Entry 4HUO (X-ray diffraction, 1.52 A resolution); this record covers chain X.

[Chain X]
Protein: Ricin
From: Ricinus communis
Notes: EC 3.2.2.22
UniProt: P02879 (RICI_RICCO); residues 1-267 here correspond to UniProt positions 36-302 (UniProt number = residue number + 35)
Chain sequence (267 residues; numbered 1 to 267; the number before each row is that of its first residue):
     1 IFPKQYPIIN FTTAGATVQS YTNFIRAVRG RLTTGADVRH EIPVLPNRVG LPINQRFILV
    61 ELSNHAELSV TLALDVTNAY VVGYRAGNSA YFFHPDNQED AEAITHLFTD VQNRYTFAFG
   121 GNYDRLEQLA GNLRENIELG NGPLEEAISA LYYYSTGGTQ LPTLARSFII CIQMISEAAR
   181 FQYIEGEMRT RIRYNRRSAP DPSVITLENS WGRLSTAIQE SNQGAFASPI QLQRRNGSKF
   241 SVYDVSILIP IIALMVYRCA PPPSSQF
Unresolved in the structure: 1-4
Residues lining bound ligands: RS8 (N-[(2-amino-4-oxo-1,4-dihydropteridin-7-yl)carbonyl]glycyl-L-phenylalanine): N78, A79, Y80, V81, F93, G121, N122, Y123, I172, S176, E177, R180, E208, N209, W211, G212, R258
From the paper describing this entry:
  - binding site for RS8: Y80, V81, G121, E177, W211
  - conformationally variable residues (side-chain flip): Y80
  - catalytic residues: R180 (citing earlier work)

[In short]
Bound to chain X: compound RS8. From the paper: the catalytic residue R180; a binding site for RS8 at Y80, V81
and G121 among others.
Chain X is Ricin (Ricinus communis); the structure, Structure of Ricin A chain bound with
N-(N-(pterin-7-yl)carbonylglycyl)-L-phenylalanine, was determined by X-ray diffraction, deposited together
with 4HUP, 4HV3 and 4HV7.
